Entry 5BTG (X-ray diffraction, 2.50 A resolution); this record covers chains C and E of the 8 polymer chains in the assembly.

Chain C:
Molecule: DNA gyrase subunit A
From: Mycobacterium tuberculosis (strain ATCC 25618 / H37Rv)
Notes: EC 5.99.1.3; fragment: GyrA 2-500 with IGSG C-terminal tag
Reference sequence: P9WG47 (GYRA_MYCTU); residues 2-500 here = UniProt positions 2-500
Sequence (503 residues; row label = number of the first residue in the row):
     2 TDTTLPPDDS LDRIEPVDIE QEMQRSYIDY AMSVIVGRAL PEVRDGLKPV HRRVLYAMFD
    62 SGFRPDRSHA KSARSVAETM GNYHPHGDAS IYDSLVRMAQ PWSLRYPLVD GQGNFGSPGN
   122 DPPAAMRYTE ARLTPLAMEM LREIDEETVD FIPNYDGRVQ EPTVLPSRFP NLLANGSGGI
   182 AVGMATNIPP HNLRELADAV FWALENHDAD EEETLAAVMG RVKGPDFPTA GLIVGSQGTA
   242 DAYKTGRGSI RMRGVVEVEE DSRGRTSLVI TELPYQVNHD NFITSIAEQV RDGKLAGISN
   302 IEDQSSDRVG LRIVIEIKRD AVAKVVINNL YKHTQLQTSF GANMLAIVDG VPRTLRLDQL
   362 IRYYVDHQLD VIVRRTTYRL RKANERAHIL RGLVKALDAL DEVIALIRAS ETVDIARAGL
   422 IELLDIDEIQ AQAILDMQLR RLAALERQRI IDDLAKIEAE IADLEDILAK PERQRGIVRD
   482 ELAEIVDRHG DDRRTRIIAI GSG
Not modelled in the structure: 2-14, 502-504
Modified residues: Tyr129 (O-phosphotyrosine; PTR)
Construct notes: expression tag (501-504)
UniProt features mapped onto this chain:
  - active site: Tyr129 (O-(5'-phospho-DNA)-tyrosine intermediate)
  - modified residue: Thr2 (N-acetylthreonine)
  - natural variant: Ala90 (A90V: Confers ciprofloxacin resistance, in clinical isolate), Ser91 (S91P: Confers ciprofloxacin resistance, in clinical isolate), Asp94 (D94A: Confers ciprofloxacin resistance, in clinical isolate; D94G: Confers ciprofloxacin resistance, in clinical isolate; D94H: Confers ciprofloxacin resistance, in clinical isolate ...)
  - mutagenesis: Thr80 (T80A: Slight resistance to fluoroquinolones. Hypersusceptibile, 2- to 14-fold higher sensitivity to fluoroquinolones, 2- to 8-fold more efficient in fluoroquinolone-induced DNA cleavage ...), Gly88 (G88A: Confers fluoroquinolone resistance, IC(50) is 2- to 26-fold higher than wild-type ...), Ala90 to Asp94 (80-fold increased resistance to fluoroquinolones, 32- to 64-fold reduction in fluoroquinolone-induced DNA cleavage), Ala90 (A90G: 4- to 16-fold more efficient in fluoroquinolone-induced DNA cleavage alone ...), Asp94 (D94G/H: 25- 45-fold increased resistance to fluoroquinolones, 4- to 8-fold reduction in fluoroquinolone-induced DNA cleavage ...)

Chain E:
Molecule: DNA substrate 24-mer GGTCATGAATGACTATGCACGTAA
From: synthetic construct
Sequence (24 nucleotides; numbered 1 to 24; the number before each row is that of its first residue):
     1 GGTCATGAAT GACTATGCAC GTAA
Not modelled in the structure: 1-2, 24

Interface between chain C and chain E:
Contacting residue pairs - 15 pairs, chain C then chain E:
  Tyr28(C) - DC18(E)  hydrogen bond to the phosphate
  Ala126(C) - DG11(E)  sugar contact
  Ala126(C) - DA12(E)  phosphate contact
  Arg128(C) - DG11(E)  sugar contact
  Tyr129(C) - DG11(E)  sugar contact
  Ile181(C) - DC18(E)  base contact
  Ile181(C) - DA19(E)  sugar contact
  Ala182(C) - DC18(E)  sugar contact
  Ala182(C) - DA19(E)  sugar contact
  Val183(C) - DC18(E)  phosphate contact
  Gly184(C) - DA19(E)  hydrogen bond to the phosphate
  Met185(C) - DA19(E)  sugar contact
  Ala186(C) - DA19(E)  sugar contact
  Arg248(C) - DG21(E)  salt bridge to the phosphate
  Lys333(C) - DA23(E)  phosphate contact
Also at the interface, not in a pair above, chain C (15 interface residues in all): Pro124, Ser250, Ser340
Also at the interface, not in a pair above, chain E (8 interface residues in all): DC20, DT22

In short:
15 residues of chain C face 8 of chain E across their interface, with 2 hydrogen bonds and 1 salt bridge.
Polar pairs include Tyr28(C)-DC18(E), Gly184(C)-DA19(E) and Arg248(C)-DG21(E). Curated annotation (UniProt)
lists active-site residue Tyr129(C) and 7 mutagenesis sites on chain C.
Here chain C is DNA gyrase subunit A (Mycobacterium tuberculosis (strain ATCC 25618 / H37Rv)) and chain E is
DNA substrate 24-mer GGTCATGAATGACTATGCACGTAA (synthetic construct). Entry 5BTG (Crystal structure of a
topoisomerase II complex) was determined by X-ray diffraction, deposited together with 5BS8, 5BTA, 5BTC, 5BTD,
5BTF, 5BTI, 5BTL and 5BTN.
